PDB entry 7P43 | X-ray diffraction, 1.93 A resolution | chain A

Chain A:
Molecule: 1,4-alpha-glucan-branching enzyme
Source organism: Candida glabrata (strain ATCC 2001 / CBS 138 / JCM 3761 / NBRC 0622 / NRRL Y-65)
Notes: EC 2.4.1.18
UniProtKB: Q6FJV0 (GLGB_CANGA); residues 1-706 here = UniProt positions 1-706
Amino-acid sequence (706 residues; each row starts with the number of its first residue):
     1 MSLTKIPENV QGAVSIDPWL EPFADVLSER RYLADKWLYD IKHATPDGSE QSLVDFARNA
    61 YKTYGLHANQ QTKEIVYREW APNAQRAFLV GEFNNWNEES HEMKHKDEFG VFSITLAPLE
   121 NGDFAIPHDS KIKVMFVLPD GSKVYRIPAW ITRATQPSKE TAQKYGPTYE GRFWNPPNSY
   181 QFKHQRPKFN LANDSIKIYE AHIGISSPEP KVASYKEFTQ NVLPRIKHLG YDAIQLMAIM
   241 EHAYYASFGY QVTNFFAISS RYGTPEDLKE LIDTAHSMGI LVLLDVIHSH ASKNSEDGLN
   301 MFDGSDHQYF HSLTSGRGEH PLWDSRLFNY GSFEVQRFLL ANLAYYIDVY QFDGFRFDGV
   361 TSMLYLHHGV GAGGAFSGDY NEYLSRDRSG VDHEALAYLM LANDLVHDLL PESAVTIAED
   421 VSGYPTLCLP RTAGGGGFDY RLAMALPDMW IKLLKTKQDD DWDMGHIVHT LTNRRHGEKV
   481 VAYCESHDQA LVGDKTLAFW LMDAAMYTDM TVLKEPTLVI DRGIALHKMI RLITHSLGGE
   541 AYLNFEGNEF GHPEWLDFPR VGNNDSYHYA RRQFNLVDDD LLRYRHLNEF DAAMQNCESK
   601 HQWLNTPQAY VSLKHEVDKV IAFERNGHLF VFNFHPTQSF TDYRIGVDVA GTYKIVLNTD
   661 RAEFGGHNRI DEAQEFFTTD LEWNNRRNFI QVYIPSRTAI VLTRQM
Not modelled in the structure: 371-389
Curated features (UniProtKB/Swiss-Prot):
  - active site: Asp358 (Nucleophile), Glu419 (Proton donor)
  - binding site ((1,4-alpha-D-glucosyl)n): Trp96, Lys133
  - site: Asp488 (Transition state stabilizer)

Overview:
From UniProt: active-site residues Asp358 and Glu419 and (1,4-alpha-D-glucosyl)n-binding residues Trp96 and
Lys133.
Chain A is 1,4-alpha-glucan-branching enzyme (Candida glabrata (strain ATCC 2001 / CBS 138 / JCM 3761 / NBRC
0622 / NRRL Y-65)); the structure, Structure of CgGBE in complex with maltotriose, was determined by X-ray
diffraction (same publication as 7P44 and 7P45).
